8U14 - chains B and J of the 12 polymer chains in the assembly; structure by electron microscopy, 3.90 A resolution.

Chain B:
Name: Histone H4
From: Homo sapiens
UniProtKB: P62805 (H4_HUMAN); residues 0-102 here correspond to UniProt positions 1-103 (UniProt number = residue number + 1)
Sequence (107 residues; row label = number of the first residue in the row; numbers below 1 keep their minus sign (Gly-4 is residue -4)):
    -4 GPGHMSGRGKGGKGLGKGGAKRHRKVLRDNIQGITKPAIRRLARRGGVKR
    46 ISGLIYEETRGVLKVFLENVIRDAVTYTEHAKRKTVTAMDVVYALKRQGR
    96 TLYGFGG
Disordered / not traced: -4 to 19
Construct notes: expression tag (-4 to -1)

Chain J:
Molecule: 147-nt DNA strand
From: Homo sapiens
Sequence (147 nucleotides; each row starts with the number of its first residue; numbers below 1 keep their minus sign (DA-73 is residue -73)):
   -73 ATCGGATGTATATATCTGACACGTGCCTGGAGACTAGGGAGTAATCCCCT
   -23 TGGCGGTTAAAACGCGGGGGACAGCGCGTACGTGCGTTTAAGCGGTGCTA
    27 GAGCTGTCTACGACCAATTGAGCGGCCTCGGCACCGGGATTCTCGAT
Disordered / not traced: -73

Chain B / chain J interface:
Pairs across the interface (13; chain B residue first):
  Arg35(B) - DG8(J)  salt bridge to the phosphate
  Lys44(B) - DG8(J)  phosphate contact
  Arg45(B) - DC7(J)  phosphate contact
  Arg45(B) - DG8(J)  phosphate contact
  Ile46(B) - DC7(J)  phosphate contact
  Ile46(B) - DG8(J)  hydrogen bond to the phosphate
  Ser47(B) - DC7(J)  hydrogen bond to the phosphate
  Gly48(B) - DC7(J)  hydrogen bond to the phosphate
  Arg78(B) - DA28(J)  phosphate contact
  Lys79(B) - DG27(J)  salt bridge to the phosphate
  Lys79(B) - DA28(J)  hydrogen bond to the phosphate
  Thr80(B) - DG27(J)  hydrogen bond to the phosphate
  Thr80(B) - DA28(J)  hydrogen bond to the phosphate
Other interface residues (no listed pair), chain B (10 interface residues in all): Arg39
Other interface residues (no listed pair), chain J (6 interface residues in all): DA26, DG29

Overview:
10 residues of chain B and 6 residues of chain J are in contact; the contacts include 6 hydrogen bonds and 2
salt bridges. Among the polar pairs are Ile46(B)-DG8(J), Ser47(B)-DC7(J) and Gly48(B)-DC7(J).
Here chain B is Histone H4 and chain J is a 147-nt DNA strand, both from Homo sapiens. Entry 8U14 (Cryo-EM
structure of the human nucleosome core particle ubiquitylated at histone H2A lysine 15 in complex ...) was
determined by electron microscopy together with 8SMW, 8SMX, 8SMY, 8SMZ, 8SN0, 8SN1 and 3 further entries from
the same study.
